PDB entry 9JMY | X-ray diffraction, 2.15 A resolution | chains A and B

[Chain A (and B)]
Name: 3-hydroxyisobutyrate dehydrogenase-like beta-hydroxyacid dehydrogenase
From: Amycolatopsis thermoflava
Notes: chain B of this document is another copy of the same molecule, construct and numbering; everything in this record applies to it too
UniProtKB: A0A3N2GPT5 (A0A3N2GPT5_9PSEU); residue numbers follow UniProt; this construct covers 1-286
Amino-acid sequence (286 residues; row label = number of the first residue in the row):
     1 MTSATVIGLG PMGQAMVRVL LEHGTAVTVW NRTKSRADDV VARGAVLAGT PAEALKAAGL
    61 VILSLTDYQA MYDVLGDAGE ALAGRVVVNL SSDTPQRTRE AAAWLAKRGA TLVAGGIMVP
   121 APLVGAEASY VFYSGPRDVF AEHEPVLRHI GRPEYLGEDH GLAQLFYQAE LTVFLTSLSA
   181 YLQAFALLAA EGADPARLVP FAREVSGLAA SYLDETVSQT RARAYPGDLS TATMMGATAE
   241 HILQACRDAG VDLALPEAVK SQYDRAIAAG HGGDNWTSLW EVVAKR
Not modelled in the structure: 1, 286
Differences from the reference sequence: conflict Gly59 (Glu in A0A3N2GPT5), Ala83 (Thr in A0A3N2GPT5), Ala106 (Thr in A0A3N2GPT5), Asp264 (Glu in A0A3N2GPT5)
Metal / ion sites: Ca2+ near Glu127 (its only coordinating residue here)
Residues lining bound ligands:
  - NADPH (NDP; NADPH dihydro-nicotinamide-adenine-dinucleotide phosphate), molecule 1: Gly8, Leu9, Gly10, Pro11, Met12, Gly13, Asn31, Arg32, Thr33, Arg36, Ser64, Leu65, Thr66, Ala70, Asp73, Val74, Leu90, Ser91, Ser92, Ile117, Val119, Pro120, Ala121, Tyr167
  - NADPH (NDP), molecule 2: Leu229, Ser230, Thr231, Met234, Thr238

[Chain A / chain B interface]
Contacting residue pairs - 211 pairs, chain A then chain B:
  Pro11(A) - Asp228(B)
  Pro11(A) - Leu229(B)
  Thr66(A) - Ala237(B)
  Thr66(A) - His241(B)
  Asp67(A) - His241(B)
  Ser92(A) - Thr238(B)  hydrogen bond
  Ser92(A) - His241(B)  hydrogen bond
  Asp93(A) - His241(B)  salt bridge
  Thr94(A) - His241(B)
  Thr94(A) - Gln244(B)
  Thr94(A) - Ala245(B)
  Thr94(A) - Asp248(B)
  Pro95(A) - Ala245(B)
  Gln96(A) - Asp248(B)
  Arg99(A) - Glu191(B)  salt bridge
  Met118(A) - Val205(B)  hydrophobic
  Met118(A) - Leu208(B)
  Pro120(A) - Leu208(B)
  Pro120(A) - Tyr212(B)
  Tyr130(A) - Phe201(B)  hydrophobic
  Tyr130(A) - Glu204(B)
  Phe132(A) - Phe201(B)  hydrophobic
  Arg152(A) - Phe201(B)
  Glu154(A) - Phe201(B)
  Leu162(A) - Arg197(B)
  Leu165(A) - Leu187(B)  hydrophobic
  Leu165(A) - Leu188(B)  hydrophobic
  Leu165(A) - Glu191(B)
  Leu165(A) - Ala193(B)  hydrophobic
  Phe166(A) - Leu188(B)  hydrophobic
  Phe166(A) - Leu198(B)  hydrophobic
  Gln168(A) - Leu187(B)
  Gln168(A) - Thr238(B)
  Gln168(A) - His241(B)
  Gln168(A) - Ile242(B)  hydrogen bond (side chain-backbone)
  Ala169(A) - Ala184(B)
  Ala169(A) - Leu188(B)  hydrophobic
  Ala169(A) - Leu198(B)  hydrophobic
  Glu170(A) - Leu198(B)
  Glu170(A) - Phe201(B)
  Glu170(A) - Ala202(B)  hydrogen bond (side chain-backbone)
  Glu170(A) - Val205(B)
  Leu171(A) - Thr238(B)
  Leu171(A) - Ile242(B)
  Thr172(A) - Ala180(B)
  Thr172(A) - Gln183(B)
  Thr172(A) - Ile242(B)
  Val173(A) - Ala180(B)  hydrophobic
  Val173(A) - Tyr181(B)  hydrophobic
  Val173(A) - Ala184(B)  hydrophobic
  Val173(A) - Val205(B)  hydrophobic
  Val173(A) - Ser206(B)
  Phe174(A) - Val205(B)  hydrophobic
  Phe174(A) - Leu208(B)  hydrophobic
  Phe174(A) - Ala209(B)  hydrophobic
  Phe174(A) - Tyr212(B)  hydrophobic
  Leu175(A) - Met235(B)  hydrophobic
  Leu175(A) - Thr238(B)
  Leu175(A) - Ala239(B)
  Leu175(A) - Tyr263(B)
  Thr176(A) - Thr176(B)
  Thr176(A) - Ala180(B)
  Thr176(A) - Leu255(B)
  Thr176(A) - Val259(B)
  Ser177(A) - Ser177(B)
  Ser177(A) - Ala209(B)
  Leu178(A) - Met235(B)  hydrophobic
  Leu178(A) - Trp276(B)
  Ser179(A) - Gln262(B)  hydrogen bond
  Ala180(A) - Thr172(B)
  Ala180(A) - Thr176(B)
  Tyr181(A) - Val173(B)  hydrophobic
  Tyr181(A) - Ala209(B)
  Tyr181(A) - Ala210(B)  hydrogen bond (side chain-backbone)
  Tyr181(A) - Leu213(B)  hydrophobic
  Leu182(A) - Thr216(B)
  Leu182(A) - Thr220(B)
  Leu182(A) - Trp276(B)  hydrophobic
  Leu182(A) - Leu279(B)  hydrophobic
  Leu182(A) - Trp280(B)
  Gln183(A) - Thr172(B)
  Gln183(A) - Gln262(B)
  Gln183(A) - Val283(B)
  Ala184(A) - Ala169(B)
  Ala184(A) - Val173(B)  hydrophobic
  Phe185(A) - Leu213(B)  hydrophobic
  Phe185(A) - Thr216(B)
  Phe185(A) - Val217(B)  hydrophobic
  Phe185(A) - Trp280(B)
  Ala186(A) - Trp280(B)
  Ala186(A) - Val283(B)  hydrophobic
  Ala186(A) - Ala284(B)  hydrophobic
  Leu187(A) - Leu165(B)  hydrophobic
  Leu187(A) - Gln168(B)
  Leu188(A) - Leu165(B)  hydrophobic
  Leu188(A) - Phe166(B)  hydrophobic
  Leu188(A) - Ala169(B)  hydrophobic
  Ala189(A) - Trp280(B)  hydrophobic
  Ala190(A) - Lys285(B)
  Glu191(A) - Pro95(B)
  Glu191(A) - Arg99(B)  salt bridge
  Glu191(A) - Leu165(B)
  Asp194(A) - Arg221(B)  salt bridge
  Ala196(A) - Val217(B)  hydrophobic
  Ala196(A) - Arg221(B)
  Arg197(A) - Leu156(B)
  Arg197(A) - Phe166(B)
  Leu198(A) - Ala169(B)  hydrophobic
  Leu198(A) - Glu170(B)
  Val199(A) - Leu213(B)
  Val199(A) - Asp214(B)
  Val199(A) - Val217(B)  hydrophobic
  Phe201(A) - Tyr130(B)  hydrophobic
  Phe201(A) - Phe132(B)  hydrophobic
  Phe201(A) - Arg152(B)
  Phe201(A) - Glu154(B)
  Phe201(A) - Glu170(B)
  Ala202(A) - Glu170(B)  hydrogen bond (backbone-side chain)
  Arg203(A) - Ala210(B)  hydrogen bond (side chain-backbone)
  Arg203(A) - Leu213(B)
  Arg203(A) - Asp214(B)  salt bridge
  Val205(A) - Glu170(B)
  Val205(A) - Val173(B)  hydrophobic
  Val205(A) - Phe174(B)  hydrophobic
  Ser206(A) - Val173(B)
  Leu208(A) - Pro120(B)
  Leu208(A) - Phe174(B)  hydrophobic
  Ala209(A) - Phe174(B)  hydrophobic
  Ala209(A) - Tyr181(B)
  Ala210(A) - Tyr181(B)  hydrogen bond (backbone-side chain)
  Tyr212(A) - Pro120(B)
  Tyr212(A) - Phe174(B)  hydrophobic
  Leu213(A) - Tyr181(B)  hydrophobic
  Leu213(A) - Phe185(B)  hydrophobic
  Leu213(A) - Ala202(B)  hydrophobic
  Leu213(A) - Arg203(B)
  Asp214(A) - Val199(B)
  Asp214(A) - Arg203(B)  salt bridge
  Thr216(A) - Leu182(B)
  Thr216(A) - Phe185(B)
  Val217(A) - Phe185(B)  hydrophobic
  Val217(A) - Ala196(B)  hydrophobic
  Val217(A) - Val199(B)  hydrophobic
  Thr220(A) - Leu182(B)
  Arg221(A) - Asp194(B)  salt bridge
  Asp228(A) - Pro11(B)
  Leu229(A) - Pro11(B)
  Leu229(A) - Pro122(B)  hydrophobic
  Met235(A) - Leu175(B)  hydrophobic
  Met235(A) - Leu178(B)  hydrophobic
  Ala237(A) - Thr66(B)
  Thr238(A) - Ser92(B)  hydrogen bond
  Thr238(A) - Gln168(B)
  Thr238(A) - Leu171(B)
  Thr238(A) - Leu175(B)
  Ala239(A) - Leu175(B)
  His241(A) - Thr66(B)
  His241(A) - Asp67(B)
  His241(A) - Ser92(B)  hydrogen bond
  His241(A) - Asp93(B)  salt bridge
  His241(A) - Thr94(B)
  His241(A) - Gln168(B)
  Ile242(A) - Gln168(B)  hydrogen bond (backbone-side chain)
  Ile242(A) - Leu171(B)
  Ile242(A) - Thr172(B)
  Gln244(A) - Thr94(B)
  Ala245(A) - Thr94(B)
  Ala245(A) - Pro95(B)
  Asp248(A) - Thr94(B)
  Asp248(A) - Gln96(B)
  Ala249(A) - Lys285(B)
  Gly250(A) - Lys285(B)
  Val251(A) - Val283(B)
  Asp252(A) - Arg265(B)  salt bridge
  Asp252(A) - Val282(B)
  Asp252(A) - Val283(B)  hydrogen bond (backbone-backbone)
  Ala254(A) - Ala258(B)
  Ala254(A) - Ser261(B)
  Ala254(A) - Arg265(B)
  Leu255(A) - Thr176(B)
  Leu255(A) - Leu255(B)  hydrophobic
  Leu255(A) - Ala258(B)  hydrophobic
  Ala258(A) - Ala254(B)
  Ala258(A) - Leu255(B)  hydrophobic
  Ala258(A) - Ala258(B)  hydrophobic
  Val259(A) - Thr176(B)
  Val259(A) - Ser179(B)
  Val259(A) - Leu255(B)  hydrophobic
  Ser261(A) - Ala254(B)
  Gln262(A) - Ser179(B)  hydrogen bond
  Gln262(A) - Gln183(B)
  Gln262(A) - Leu255(B)
  Tyr263(A) - Leu175(B)
  Arg265(A) - Asp252(B)  salt bridge
  Arg265(A) - Ala254(B)
  Trp276(A) - Leu178(B)
  Trp276(A) - Leu182(B)  hydrophobic
  Leu279(A) - Leu182(B)  hydrophobic
  Trp280(A) - Leu182(B)
  Trp280(A) - Phe185(B)
  Trp280(A) - Ala186(B)
  Trp280(A) - Ala189(B)  hydrophobic
  Val282(A) - Asp252(B)
  Val283(A) - Gln183(B)
  Val283(A) - Ala186(B)  hydrophobic
  Val283(A) - Val251(B)
  Val283(A) - Asp252(B)  hydrogen bond (backbone-backbone)
  Ala284(A) - Ala186(B)  hydrophobic
  Ala284(A) - Val251(B)
  Lys285(A) - Gly250(B)
  Lys285(A) - Asp252(B)
Interface residues without a listed pair, chain A (101 interface residues in all): Val119, Pro122, Leu123, Tyr167, Ala193, Pro195, Glu204, Ser230, Met234
Interface residues without a listed pair, chain B (99 interface residues in all): Met118, Tyr167, Pro195, Ser211, Ser230, Thr233, Met234

[Overview]
101 residues of chain A face 99 of chain B across their interface, with 15 hydrogen bonds and 10 salt bridges.
Polar contacts include Asp93(A)-His241(B), Arg99(A)-Glu191(B) and Asp194(A)-Arg221(B). Chain A binds NADPH.
Both chains are 3-hydroxyisobutyrate dehydrogenase-like beta-hydroxyacid dehydrogenase (Amycolatopsis
thermoflava). Entry 9JMY (Crystal structure of IRED in complex with NADPH) was determined by X-ray diffraction
together with 9JMX from the same study.
